PDB entry 5VVL | X-ray diffraction, 3.31 A resolution | chains C and D of the 10 polymer chains in the assembly

== Chain C (and D) ==
Molecule: CRISPR-associated endonuclease Cas1
Organism: Escherichia coli (strain K12)
Notes: EC 3.1.-.-; chain D of this document is another copy of the same molecule, construct and numbering; everything in this record applies to it too
UniProtKB: Q46896 (CAS1_ECOLI); numbering as in UniProt (aligned over 1-305)
Chain sequence (308 residues; numbered -2 to 305; the number before each row is that of its first residue; numbers below 1 keep their minus sign (Ser-2 is residue -2)):
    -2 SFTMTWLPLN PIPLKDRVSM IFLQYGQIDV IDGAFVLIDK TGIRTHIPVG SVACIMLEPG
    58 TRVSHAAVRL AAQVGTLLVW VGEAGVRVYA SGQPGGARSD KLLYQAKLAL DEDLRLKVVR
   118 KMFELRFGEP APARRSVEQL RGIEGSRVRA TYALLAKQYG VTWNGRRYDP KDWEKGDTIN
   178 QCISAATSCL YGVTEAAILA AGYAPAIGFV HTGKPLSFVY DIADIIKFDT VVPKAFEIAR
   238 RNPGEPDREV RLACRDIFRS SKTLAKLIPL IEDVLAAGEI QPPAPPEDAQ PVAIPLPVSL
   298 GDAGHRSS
Unresolved in the structure: -2 to 14, 282-305 (chain D: -2 to 3, 172-173, 277-305)
Sequence notes: expression tag (-2 to 0)
Metal / ion sites: Ni2+ site 1: Asp29 (shared with 1 residue of chain K); Ni2+ site 2: Lys37 (shared with 1 residue of chain G); Ni2+ site 3: His208, Asp221 (shared with 1 residue of chain J; 1 residue of chain K)
Curated features (UniProtKB/Swiss-Prot):
  - binding site (Mg(2+)): Glu141, His208, Asp221
  - mutagenesis: Tyr22 (Y22A: Slightly decreased spacer acquisition in vivo; Y22F: Nearly wild-type spacer acquisition in vivo), Arg41 (R41E: Dramatically decreased spacer acquisition in vivo), Arg59 (R59A: Loss of spacer acquisition in vivo, decreased protospacer binding; R59D: Dramatically decreased spacer acquisition in vitro, 250-fold decreased affinity for protospacer DNA), Arg66 (R66D: Dramatically decreased spacer acquisition in vitro, 250-fold decreased affinity for protospacer DNA; R66E: Dramatically decreased spacer acquisition in vivo), Arg84 (R84A: Decreased spacer acquisition in vivo; R84E: Dramatically decreased spacer acquisition in vivo), Glu141 (E141A: No cleavage of any substrates, no restoration of UV or mitomycin C (MMC) resistance. Loss of spacer acquisition in vivo), Tyr149 (Y149A: No effect on in vitro protospacer integration), Tyr165 (Y165A: No effect on in vitro protospacer integration. Alone significantly decreased protospacer acquisition in vivo ...), Trp170 (W170A: Alone significantly decreased protospacer acquisition in vivo. Decreased protospacer binding; in association with A-170), Thr184 (T184A: No cleavage of any substrates), Tyr188 (Y188A: Partial inhibition of cleavage. No effect on in vitro protospacer integration. Significantly decreased protospacer acquisition in vivo), His208 (H208A: No cleavage of any substrates, no restoration of UV or MMC resistance. Loss of spacer acquisition in vivo), 13 further mutagenesis entries in UniProt
Reported in the primary citation:
  - catalytic residues: Glu141 (proposed by the authors, not directly observed)
  - mutagenesis - R112E, R132A, R163A: abolished catalytic activity
  - mutagenesis - R112A, R131A, Q136A: decreased catalytic activity
  - mutagenesis - R138A: decreased catalytic activity on second-site integration
  - mutagenesis - R138A: increased catalytic activity on disintegration

== How chain C and chain D interact ==
Pairs across the interface (82; chain C residue first):
  Gln24(C) with Arg59(D), hydrogen bond
  Asp26(C) with Arg59(D), salt bridge
  Leu54(C) with His62(D), hydrogen bond (backbone-side chain)
  Glu55(C) with His62(D)
  Pro56(C) with His62(D)
  Thr58(C) with Ser61(D); His62(D), hydrogen bond (backbone-backbone)
  Arg59(C) with Ile25(D), hydrogen bond (side chain-backbone); Asp26(D), salt bridge; Arg59(D), hydrogen bond (side chain-backbone); Val60(D); Ser61(D)
  Val60(C) with Thr58(D); Arg59(D); Val60(D), hydrogen bond (backbone-backbone)
  Ser61(C) with Arg59(D)
  His62(C) with Leu54(D), hydrogen bond (side chain-backbone); Glu55(D); Pro56(D); Gly57(D); Thr58(D), hydrogen bond (backbone-backbone); Trp77(D); Val78(D), hydrogen bond (side chain-backbone)
  Val65(C) with Trp77(D); Tyr86(D), hydrophobic
  Arg66(C) with Val85(D)
  Ala69(C) with Val85(D); Tyr86(D), hydrophobic
  Thr73(C) with Tyr86(D), hydrogen bond (backbone-side chain)
  Leu74(C) with Tyr86(D)
  Leu75(C) with Tyr86(D), hydrogen bond (backbone-side chain)
  Trp77(C) with His62(D); Val65(D); Trp77(D), hydrophobic; Ser88(D)
  Val78(C) with His62(D), hydrogen bond (backbone-side chain)
  Val85(C) with Pro91(D)
  Tyr86(C) with His62(D); Arg66(D); Ala69(D); Pro91(D)
  Ala87(C) with Val65(D), hydrophobic; Ala69(D), hydrophobic; Gly89(D); Pro91(D)
  Ser88(C) with Ser88(D); Gly89(D); Pro91(D)
  Gly89(C) with Tyr86(D); Ala87(D)
  Gln90(C) with Tyr86(D); Ala87(D), hydrogen bond (backbone-backbone)
  Pro91(C) with Ala87(D); Gly89(D); Leu196(D), hydrophobic; Pro202(D)
  Gly92(C) with Leu196(D); Ala201(D); Pro202(D)
  Gly93(C) with Ala203(D)
  Ala94(C) with Ala203(D)
  Ser96(C) with Ala203(D)
  Leu99(C) with Ile204(D), hydrophobic
  Leu100(C) with Ala103(D), hydrophobic; Ala106(D), hydrophobic; Leu107(D), hydrophobic; Ile204(D), hydrophobic
  Ala103(C) with Ala103(D), hydrophobic
  Lys104(C) with Leu107(D)
  Leu107(C) with Lys104(D)
  Glu192(C) with Pro91(D)
  Leu196(C) with Pro91(D), hydrophobic
  Ala201(C) with Leu99(D), hydrophobic
  Ala203(C) with Ala94(D); Ser96(D)
  Ile204(C) with Leu100(D), hydrophobic
  Gly210(C) with Arg95(D), hydrogen bond (backbone-side chain); Ser96(D), hydrogen bond (backbone-side chain)
  Lys211(C) with Ser96(D)
  Pro212(C) with Gly92(D); Ala94(D); Arg95(D)
Also at the interface, not in a pair above, chain C (43 interface residues in all): Gly57
Also at the interface, not in a pair above, chain D (41 interface residues in all): Gln24, Leu74, Glu192, Pro212

== In short ==
43 residues of chain C and 41 residues of chain D are in contact; the contacts include 15 hydrogen bonds and 2
salt bridges. Polar pairs include Asp26(C)-Arg59(D), Gln24(C)-Arg59(D) and Leu54(C)-His62(D). From the paper:
the catalytic residue Glu141(C); R112E, R132A and R163A of chain C abolish catalytic activity; 7 substitutions
were tested in all.
Both chains are CRISPR-associated endonuclease Cas1 (Escherichia coli (strain K12)). Entry 5VVL (Cas1-Cas2
bound to full-site mimic with Ni) was determined by X-ray diffraction, deposited together with 5VVJ, 5VVK and
5WFE.
